Entry 6W24 (electron microscopy, 3.40 A resolution); this record covers chains C and X of the 7 polymer chains in the assembly.

Chain C:
Protein: ATP-dependent Clp protease ATP-binding subunit ClpA
Source organism: Escherichia coli (strain K12)
UniProtKB: P0ABH9 (CLPA_ECOLI); residue numbers follow UniProt; this construct covers 1-758
Sequence (758 residues; each row starts with the number of its first residue):
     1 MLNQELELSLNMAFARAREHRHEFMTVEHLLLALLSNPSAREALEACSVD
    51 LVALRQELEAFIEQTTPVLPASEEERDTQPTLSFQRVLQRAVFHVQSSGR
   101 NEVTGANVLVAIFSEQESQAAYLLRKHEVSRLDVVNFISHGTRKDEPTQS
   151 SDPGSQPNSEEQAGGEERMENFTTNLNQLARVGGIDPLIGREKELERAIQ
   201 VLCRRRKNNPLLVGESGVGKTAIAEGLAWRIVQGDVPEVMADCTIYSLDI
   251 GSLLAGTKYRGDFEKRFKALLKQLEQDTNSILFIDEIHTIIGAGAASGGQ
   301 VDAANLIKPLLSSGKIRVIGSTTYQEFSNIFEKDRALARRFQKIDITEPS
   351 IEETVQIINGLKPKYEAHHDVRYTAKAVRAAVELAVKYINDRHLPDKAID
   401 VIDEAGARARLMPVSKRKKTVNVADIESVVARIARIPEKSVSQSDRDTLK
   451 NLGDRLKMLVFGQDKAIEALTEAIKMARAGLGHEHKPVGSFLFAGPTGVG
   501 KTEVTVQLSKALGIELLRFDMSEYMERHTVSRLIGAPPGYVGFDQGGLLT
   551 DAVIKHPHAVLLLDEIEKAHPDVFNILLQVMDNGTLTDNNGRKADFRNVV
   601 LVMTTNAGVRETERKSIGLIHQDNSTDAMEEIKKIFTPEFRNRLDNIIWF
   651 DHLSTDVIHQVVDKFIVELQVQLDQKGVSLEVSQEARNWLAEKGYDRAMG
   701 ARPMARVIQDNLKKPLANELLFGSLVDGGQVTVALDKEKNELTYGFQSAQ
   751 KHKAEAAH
Unresolved in the structure: 1-168, 747-758
Residues lining bound ligands:
  - ATP (adenosine-5'-triphosphate), molecule 1: Pro187, Leu188, Ile189, Arg191, Ser216, Gly217, Val218, Gly219, Lys220, Thr221, Ala222, Asp285, Glu286, Thr323, Ile357, Leu361, Tyr365, Pro395, Asp396, Ile399
  - ATP, molecule 2: Lys207, Ala336, Arg339, Arg340
  - ATP, molecule 3: Leu459, Val460, Phe461, Pro496, Thr497, Gly498, Val499, Gly500, Lys501, Thr502, Glu503, Asn606, Leu653, Val661, Lys664, Phe665, Ala701, Arg702
  - ATP, molecule 4: Asp582, Glu639, Arg643
UniProt features mapped onto this chain:
  - binding site (ATP): Gly214 to Thr221, Gly495 to Thr502

Chain X:
Protein: RepA, green fluorescent protein fusion
Source organism: synthetic construct
Sequence (24 residues; row label = number of the first residue in the row; X marks 24 residues of unknown identity (built as UNK)):
     1 XXXXXXXXXXXXXXXXXXXXXXXX

Chain C / chain X interface:
Chain C side of the interface, 9 residues: Lys258, Tyr259, Arg260, Ala296, Ser297, His528, Gly539, Tyr540, Val541

Summary:
No residue of chain C is in contact with chain X. Ligands of chain C: 4 copies of ATP. From UniProt: 16
ATP-binding residues on chain C.
Chain C is ATP-dependent Clp protease ATP-binding subunit ClpA (Escherichia coli (strain K12)) and chain X is
RepA, green fluorescent protein fusion (synthetic construct); the structure, ClpA Engaged2 State bound to
RepA-GFP (Focused Classification), was determined by electron microscopy, deposited together with 6UQE, 6UQO,
6W1Z, 6W20, 6W21, 6W22 and 6W23.
